9GD0 - chains C and I of the 16 polymer chains in the assembly; structure by electron microscopy, 2.80 A resolution.

== Chain C ==
Name: Histone H2A type 1
Source organism: Xenopus laevis
UniProt: P06897 (H2A1_XENLA); residues 0-129 here correspond to UniProt positions 1-130 (UniProt number = residue number + 1)
Chain sequence (130 residues; each row starts with the number of its first residue; numbering starts at 0):
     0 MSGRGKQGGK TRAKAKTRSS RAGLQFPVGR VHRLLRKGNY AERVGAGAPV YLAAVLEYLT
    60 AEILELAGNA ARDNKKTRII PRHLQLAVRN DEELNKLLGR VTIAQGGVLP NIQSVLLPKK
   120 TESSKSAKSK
Unresolved in the structure: 0-13, 123-129
Differences from the reference sequence: conflict Arg99 (Gly100 in P06897), Ser123 (Ala124 in P06897)
Curated features (UniProtKB/Swiss-Prot):
  - modified residue: Ser1 (N-acetylserine), Lys5 (N6-(2-hydroxyisobutyryl)lysine), Lys9 (N6-(2-hydroxyisobutyryl)lysine), Lys36 (N6-(2-hydroxyisobutyryl)lysine), Lys74 (N6-(2-hydroxyisobutyryl)lysine), Lys75 (N6-(2-hydroxyisobutyryl)lysine), Lys95 (N6-(2-hydroxyisobutyryl)lysine), Gln104 (N5-methylglutamine), Lys118 (N6-(2-hydroxyisobutyryl)lysine)
  - cross-link (Glycyl lysine isopeptide (Lys-Gly)): Lys13 (interchain with G-Cter in ubiquitin), Lys15 (interchain with G-Cter in ubiquitin), Lys119 (interchain with G-Cter in ubiquitin)

== Chain I ==
Molecule: 250-nt DNA strand
Source organism: synthetic construct
Sequence (250 nucleotides; row label = number of the first residue in the row; numbers below 1 keep their minus sign (DC-176 is residue -176)):
  -176 CTGGAGAATC CCGGTGCCGA GGCCGCTCAA TTGGTCGTAG ACAGCTCTAG CACCGCTTAA
  -116 ACGCACGTAC GCGCTGTCCC CCGCGTTTTA ACCGCCAAGG GGATTACTCC CTAGTCTCCA
   -56 GGGAATTCCT CAATTGGTCG TAGACAGCTC TAGCACCGCT TAAACGCACG TACGCGCTGT
     4 CCCCCGCGTT TTAACCGCCA AGGGGATTAC TCCCTAGTCT CCAGGCACGT GTCAGATATA
    64 TACATCCTGT

== Interface between chain C and chain I ==
Contacting residue pairs (13; chain C residue first):
  Ala14(C) with DT-43(I), phosphate contact; DT-42(I), phosphate contact
  Lys15(C) with DT-42(I), hydrogen bond to the phosphate
  Thr16(C) with DT-43(I), phosphate contact
  Arg17(C) with DT-43(I), salt bridge to the phosphate
  Arg20(C) with DT-42(I), salt bridge to the phosphate
  Gly28(C) with DA-44(I), phosphate contact
  Arg29(C) with DA-44(I), phosphate contact
  Arg32(C) with DA-45(I), sugar contact; DA-44(I), salt bridge to the phosphate
  Arg42(C) with DA-35(I), sugar contact
  Arg77(C) with DG-55(I), phosphate contact; DG-54(I), salt bridge to the phosphate

== Overview ==
The interface between chain C and chain I involves 10 residues on one side and 7 on the other; the contacts
include 1 hydrogen bond and 4 salt bridges. Among the polar pairs are Lys15(C)-DT-42(I), Arg17(C)-DT-43(I) and
Arg20(C)-DT-42(I).
Chain C is Histone H2A type 1 (Xenopus laevis) and chain I is a 250-nt DNA strand (synthetic construct); the
structure, Structure of a hexasome-nucleosome complex with a dyad-to-dyad distance of 103 bp, was determined
by electron microscopy.
